Entry 9CZT (X-ray diffraction, 1.69 A resolution); this record covers chain A.

== Chain A ==
Name: Mitogen-activated protein kinase kinase kinase kinase 1
From: Homo sapiens
Notes: EC 2.7.11.1
Reference sequence: Q92918 (M4K1_HUMAN); residue numbers follow UniProt; this construct covers 1-307
Chain sequence (309 residues; each row starts with the number of its first residue; numbers below 1 keep their minus sign (Gly-1 is residue -1)):
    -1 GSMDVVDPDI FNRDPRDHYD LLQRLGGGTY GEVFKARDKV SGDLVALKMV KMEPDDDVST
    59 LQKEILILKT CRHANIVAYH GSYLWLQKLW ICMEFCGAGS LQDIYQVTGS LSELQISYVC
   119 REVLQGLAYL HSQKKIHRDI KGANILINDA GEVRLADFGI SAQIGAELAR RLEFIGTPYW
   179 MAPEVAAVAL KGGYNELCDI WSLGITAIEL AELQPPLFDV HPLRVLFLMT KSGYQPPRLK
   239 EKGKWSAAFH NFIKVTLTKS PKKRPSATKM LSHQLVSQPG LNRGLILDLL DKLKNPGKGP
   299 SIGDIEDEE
Unresolved in the structure: -1 to 4, 293-307
Sequence notes: expression tag (-1 to 0); engineered mutation Glu165 (Thr in Q92918), Glu171 (Ser in Q92918)
Ligand contacts: A1A1E (4-(aminomethyl)-2-{6-[4-(propan-2-yl)-4H-1,2,4-triazol-3-yl]pyridin-2-yl}-2,3-dihydro-1H-isoindol-1-one): Leu23, Gly25, Gly26, Val31, Ala44, Lys46, Val75, Met91, Glu92, Phe93, Cys94, Gly97, Asp101, Ala141, Asn142, Leu144, Ala154, Asp155
UniProt features mapped onto this chain:
  - active site: Asp137 (Proton acceptor)
  - binding site (ATP): Leu23 to Val31, Lys46
  - modified residue: Thr175 (Phosphothreonine)

== Overview ==
Ligands of chain A: compound A1A1E. Curated annotation (UniProt) lists active-site residue Asp137 and 10
ATP-binding residues.
Chain A is Mitogen-activated protein kinase kinase kinase kinase 1 (Homo sapiens); the structure, HPK1 kinase
domain T165E,S171E phosphomimetic mutant in complex with compound 6, was determined by X-ray diffraction,
deposited together with 9CZU, 9CZW, 9CZX and 9D00.
